PDB entry 6RDT | electron microscopy, 3.40 A resolution | chains 2 and 7 of the 31 polymer chains in the assembly

== Chain 2 ==
Name: ASA-2: Polytomella F-ATP synthase associated subunit 2
Organism: Polytomella sp. Pringsheim 198.80
Notes: engineered mutation(s): P165F, N167S
Amino-acid sequence (441 residues; numbered 5 to 445; the number before each row is that of its first residue):
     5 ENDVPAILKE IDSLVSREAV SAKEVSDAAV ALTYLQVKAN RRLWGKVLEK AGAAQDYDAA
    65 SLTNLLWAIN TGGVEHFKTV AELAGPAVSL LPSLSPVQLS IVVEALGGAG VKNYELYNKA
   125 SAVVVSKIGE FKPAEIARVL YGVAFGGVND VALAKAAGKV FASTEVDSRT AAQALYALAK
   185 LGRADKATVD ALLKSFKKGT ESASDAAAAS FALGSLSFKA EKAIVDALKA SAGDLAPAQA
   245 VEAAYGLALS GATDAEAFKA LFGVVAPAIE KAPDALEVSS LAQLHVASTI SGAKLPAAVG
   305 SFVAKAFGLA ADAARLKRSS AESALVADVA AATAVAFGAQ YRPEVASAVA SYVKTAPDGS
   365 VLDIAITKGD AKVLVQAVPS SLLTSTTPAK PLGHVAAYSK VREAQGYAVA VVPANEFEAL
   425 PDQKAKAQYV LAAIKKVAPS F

== Chain 7 ==
Name: Mitochondrial ATP synthase associated protein ASA7
Organism: Polytomella sp. Pringsheim 198.80
UniProtKB: D8V7I2 (D8V7I2_9CHLO); numbering as in UniProt (aligned over 1-190)
Amino-acid sequence (190 residues; numbered 1 to 190; the number before each row is that of its first residue):
     1 MSSVRAGVEA GRRDLTTFTF SGLQDAPVAA LSGSIKLNVA AKAGKAEVTV AAGAAKAATQ
    61 VSAAALRKLS GSKISLAEVA RISVLHSSIQ NYLLSLSNER YQLLSQWPDF TTMYGKDFYY
   121 RAHPEDLKKF YDAADEYYKL YETVTEFDSL SALASQVVPN YAARRRSTVH PAIGSTVADG
   181 AFTNFLLSKQ
Not modelled in the structure: 1-14

== How chain 2 and chain 7 interact ==
Residue-residue contacts (94; chain 2 residue first):
  N6(2) with K56(7); A57(7); A58(7), hydrogen bond (side chain-backbone); T59(7)
  D7(2) with K56(7), hydrogen bond (backbone-backbone); A57(7)
  A10(2) with A55(7)
  I11(2) with V50(7); A55(7); A57(7), hydrophobic
  E14(2) with A52(7); A55(7)
  I15(2) with I35(7), hydrophobic
  K27(2) with L31(7)
  E28(2) with S32(7); S34(7)
  D31(2) with A30(7); L31(7), hydrogen bond (side chain-backbone); S32(7), hydrogen bond (side chain-backbone); I35(7); L37(7)
  V34(2) with P27(7), hydrophobic; L37(7), hydrophobic
  A35(2) with V50(7), hydrophobic
  T37(2) with L66(7); L69(7)
  Y38(2) with A26(7); P27(7), hydrogen bond (side chain-backbone); V39(7), hydrophobic; V61(7)
  Q40(2) with V61(7); A65(7); L69(7)
  K42(2) with L69(7), hydrogen bond (side chain-backbone); S72(7), hydrogen bond (side chain-backbone); I74(7)
  R45(2) with I74(7), hydrogen bond (side chain-backbone); S75(7), hydrogen bond (side chain-backbone); L76(7)
  W48(2) with L76(7)
  L52(2) with L76(7), hydrophobic
  A64(2) with L31(7), hydrophobic
  S65(2) with L31(7)
  N68(2) with P27(7); L31(7)
  W71(2) with G22(7); A26(7), hydrophobic; P27(7)
  N74(2) with L15(7); S21(7)
  T75(2) with S21(7), hydrogen bond (side chain-backbone); L66(7); L69(7)
  G77(2) with S70(7); K73(7); I74(7), hydrogen bond (backbone-backbone)
  V78(2) with L15(7); I74(7), hydrophobic; L76(7), hydrophobic
  E79(2) with L15(7), hydrogen bond (side chain-backbone); S75(7); L76(7), hydrogen bond (backbone-backbone)
  H80(2) with L76(7); E78(7), salt bridge
  K82(2) with E78(7)
  V101(2) with D25(7)
  I105(2) with D25(7)
  E108(2) with F20(7); S21(7), hydrogen bond
  G112(2) with L15(7); T16(7), hydrogen bond (backbone-backbone)
  R142(2) with F20(7), hydrogen bond (side chain-backbone); S21(7); Q24(7)
  Y145(2) with T16(7), hydrogen bond; F18(7), hydrogen bond (side chain-backbone)
  F149(2) with T16(7)
  R173(2) with F20(7); Q24(7); R67(7)
  Q177(2) with F20(7)
  Y180(2) with T17(7), hydrogen bond; F18(7)
  S206(2) with R67(7), hydrogen bond
  D209(2) with R67(7), salt bridge
  A211(2) with F18(7), hydrophobic
  A212(2) with F18(7), hydrophobic; F20(7), hydrophobic
  D238(2) with K68(7)
  A240(2) with G71(7)
  Q243(2) with T17(7); F18(7)
  E246(2) with T17(7), hydrogen bond; F18(7)
Also at the interface, not in a pair above, chain 2 (57 interface residues in all): E5, L18, L39, G49, D62, G76, A113, A176, S208, A242
Also at the interface, not in a pair above, chain 7 (45 interface residues in all): T19, L23, V48, A51, A54, A77

== In short ==
Chain 2 and chain 7 form an interface of 57 and 45 residues respectively, with 21 hydrogen bonds and 2 salt
bridges. Among the polar pairs are H80(2)-E78(7), D209(2)-R67(7) and N6(2)-A58(7).
Here chain 2 is ASA-2: Polytomella F-ATP synthase associated subunit 2 and chain 7 is Mitochondrial ATP
synthase associated protein ASA7, both from Polytomella sp. Pringsheim 198.80. Entry 6RDT (Cryo-EM structure
of Polytomella F-ATP synthase, Rotary substate 1E, composite map) was determined by electron microscopy,
deposited together with 6RD4, 6RD5, 6RD6, 6RD7, 6RD8, 6RD9 and 46 further entries.
